9E2Y - chains 2 and 5 of the 14 polymer chains in the assembly; structure by electron microscopy, 3.20 A resolution.

Chain 2:
Name: DNA replication licensing factor MCM2
Organism: Saccharomyces cerevisiae W303
Notes: EC 3.6.4.12
Reference sequence: P29469 (MCM2_YEAST); residues 1-868 here = UniProt positions 1-868
Chain sequence (868 residues; row label = number of the first residue in the row):
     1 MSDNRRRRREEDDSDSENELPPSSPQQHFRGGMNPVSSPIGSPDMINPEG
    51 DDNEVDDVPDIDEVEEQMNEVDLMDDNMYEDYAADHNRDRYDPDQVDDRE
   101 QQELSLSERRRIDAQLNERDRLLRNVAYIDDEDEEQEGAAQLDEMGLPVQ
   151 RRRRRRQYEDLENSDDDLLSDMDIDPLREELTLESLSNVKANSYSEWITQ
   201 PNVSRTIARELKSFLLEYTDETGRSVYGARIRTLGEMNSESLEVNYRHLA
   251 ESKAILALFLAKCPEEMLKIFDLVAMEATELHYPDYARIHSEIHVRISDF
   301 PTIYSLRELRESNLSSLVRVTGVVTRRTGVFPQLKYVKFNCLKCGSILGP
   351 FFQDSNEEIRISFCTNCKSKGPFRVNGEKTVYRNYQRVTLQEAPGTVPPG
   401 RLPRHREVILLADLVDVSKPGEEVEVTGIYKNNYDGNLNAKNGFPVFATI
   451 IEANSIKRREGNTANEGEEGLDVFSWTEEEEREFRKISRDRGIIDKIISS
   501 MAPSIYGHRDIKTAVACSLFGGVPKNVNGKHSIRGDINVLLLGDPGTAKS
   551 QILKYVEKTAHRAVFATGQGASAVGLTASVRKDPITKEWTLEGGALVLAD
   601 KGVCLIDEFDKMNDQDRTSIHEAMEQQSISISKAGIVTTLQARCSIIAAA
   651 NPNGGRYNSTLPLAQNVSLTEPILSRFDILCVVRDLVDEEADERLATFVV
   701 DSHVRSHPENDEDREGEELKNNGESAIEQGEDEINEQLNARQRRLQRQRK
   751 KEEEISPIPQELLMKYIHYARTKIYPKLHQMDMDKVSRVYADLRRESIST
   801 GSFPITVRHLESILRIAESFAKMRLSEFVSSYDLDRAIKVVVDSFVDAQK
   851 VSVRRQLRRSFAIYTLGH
Unresolved in the structure: 1-173, 711-738, 866-868
Bound ions: Zn2+: Cys341, Cys364; Mg2+: Ser550 (together with ADP)
Ligand contacts:
  - ADP (adenosine-5'-diphosphate): Ser504, Ile505, Tyr506, Gly507, His508, Asp544, Pro545, Gly546, Thr547, Ala548, Lys549, Ser550, Gln551, Leu695, Val699
  - ATP (adenosine-5'-triphosphate): His531, Ile533, Glu625, Gln626, Ser675, Arg676, Val807, Arg808, Glu811, Arg815
Curated features (UniProtKB/Swiss-Prot):
  - zinc finger: Cys341 to Cys367 (C4-type)
  - motif: Ser675 to Asp678 (Arginine finger)
  - binding site (ATP): Gly543 to Ser550
  - modified residue (Phosphoserine): Ser14, Ser16, Ser23, Ser164, Ser170
  - natural variant: Glu392 (E392K: In allele MCM2-1)
  - mutagenesis: Cys364 (C364Y/F/S/H: Loss of activity), Cys367 (C367Y/F/S/H: Loss of activity), Lys549 (K549A: Reduces MCM2-7 complex helicase activity. Abolishes MCM2-7 complex helicase activity; when associated with MCM5 A-422. Reduces MCM2-7 complex helicase activity; when associated with MCM3 A-415), Arg676 (R676A: Loss of MCM2-7 complex helicase activity)

Chain 5:
Name: Minichromosome maintenance protein 5
Organism: Saccharomyces cerevisiae W303
Notes: EC 3.6.4.12
Reference sequence: P29496 (MCM5_YEAST); numbering as in UniProt (aligned over 1-775)
Chain sequence (775 residues; row label = number of the first residue in the row):
     1 MSFDRPEIYSAPVLQGESPNDDDNTEIIKSFKNFILEFRLDSQFIYRDQL
    51 RNNILVKNYSLTVNMEHLIGYNEDIYKKLSDEPSDIIPLFETAITQVAKR
   101 ISILSRAQSANNNDKDPENTSMDTDSLLLNSLPTFQLILNSNANQIPLRD
   151 LDSEHVSKIVRLSGIIISTSVLSSRATYLSIMCRNCRHTTSITINNFNSI
   201 TGNTVSLPRSCLSTIESESSMANESNIGDESTKKNCGPDPYIIIHESSKF
   251 IDQQFLKLQEIPELVPVGEMPRNLTMTCDRYLTNKVIPGTRVTIVGIYSI
   301 YNSKNGAGSGRSGGGNGGSGVAIRTPYIKILGIQSDVETSSIWNSVTMFT
   351 EEEEEEFLQLSRNPKLYEILTNSIAPSIFGNEDIKKAIVCLLMGGSKKIL
   401 PDGMRLRGDINVLLLGDPGTAKSQLLKFVEKVSPIAVYTSGKGSSAAGLT
   451 ASVQRDPMTREFYLEGGAMVLADGGVVCIDEFDKMRDEDRVAIHEAMEQQ
   501 TISIAKAGITTVLNSRTSVLAAANPIYGRYDDLKSPGDNIDFQTTILSRF
   551 DMIFIVKDDHNEERDISIANHVINIHTGNANAMQNQQEENGSEISIEKMK
   601 RYITYCRLKCAPRLSPQAAEKLSSNFVTIRKQLLINELESTERSSIPITI
   651 RQLEAIIRITESLAKLELSPIAQERHVDEAIRLFQASTMDAASQDPIGGL
   701 NQASGTSLSEIRRFEQELKRRLPIGWSTSYQTLRREFVDTHRFSQLALDK
   751 ALYALEKHETIQLRHQGQNIYRSGV
Unresolved in the structure: 1-21, 106-131, 200-204, 213-234, 304-320, 579-586, 695-775
Bound ions: Zn2+: Cys183, Cys186, Cys211, Cys236; Mg2+: Ser423 (together with ATP)
Ligand contacts:
  - ATP (adenosine-5'-triphosphate), molecule 1: Ser377, Ile378, Phe379, Asp417, Pro418, Gly419, Thr420, Ala421, Lys422, Ser423, Gln424, Glu481, Asn524, Val572
  - ATP, molecule 2: Leu406, Glu498, Gln499, Arg549, Ile650, Arg651, Glu654
Curated features (UniProtKB/Swiss-Prot):
  - motif: Ser548 to Asp551 (Arginine finger)
  - binding site (ATP): Gly416 to Ser423
  - mutagenesis: Lys422 (K422A: Loss of MCM2-7 complex helicase activity)

Interface between chain 2 and chain 5:
Residue-residue contacts (110):
  Arg327(2) - Glu269(5)  salt bridge
  Phe331(2) - Arg324(5)
  Phe331(2) - Thr325(5)
  Phe331(2) - Pro326(5)
  Pro332(2) - Ile300(5)  hydrophobic
  Pro332(2) - Arg324(5)
  Pro332(2) - Pro326(5)
  Gln333(2) - Ala322(5)
  Leu334(2) - Ala322(5)
  Leu334(2) - Arg324(5)
  Gln353(2) - Ala322(5)
  Glu358(2) - Val321(5)
  Glu358(2) - Ala322(5)
  Tyr382(2) - Ser153(5)  hydrogen bond (backbone-side chain)
  Tyr382(2) - Val156(5)  hydrophobic
  Tyr382(2) - Ile300(5)
  Arg383(2) - Ser153(5)
  Asn384(2) - Asp152(5)
  Asn384(2) - Ser153(5)
  Asp416(2) - Glu269(5)
  Asp416(2) - Arg272(5)  salt bridge
  Lys419(2) - Val267(5)
  Lys419(2) - Gly268(5)
  Lys419(2) - Glu269(5)  salt bridge
  Lys525(2) - His576(5)  hydrogen bond
  Val527(2) - Ser377(5)
  Val527(2) - Ile575(5)
  Gly529(2) - Lys431(5)  hydrogen bond (backbone-side chain)
  Lys530(2) - Glu593(5)  salt bridge
  Lys530(2) - Ile596(5)
  His531(2) - Ser377(5)
  His531(2) - Ile378(5)
  His531(2) - Gln424(5)  hydrogen bond
  Ser532(2) - Gln424(5)  hydrogen bond (backbone-side chain)
  Ile533(2) - Ile575(5)  hydrophobic
  Thr586(2) - Pro457(5)
  Trp589(2) - Gln454(5)
  Leu591(2) - Met270(5)  hydrophobic
  Gly593(2) - Met270(5)
  Val597(2) - Gly268(5)
  Asp600(2) - Val267(5)
  Asp600(2) - Gly268(5)  hydrogen bond (side chain-backbone)
  Lys601(2) - Val267(5)
  Gln615(2) - Lys442(5)
  Thr618(2) - Lys442(5)
  Thr618(2) - Lys484(5)
  His621(2) - Lys484(5)
  Glu622(2) - Tyr438(5)
  Glu622(2) - Ser440(5)
  Gln626(2) - Ser423(5)
  Gln626(2) - Lys427(5)
  Ser628(2) - Lys427(5)
  Ser630(2) - Tyr438(5)
  Ser630(2) - Ser440(5)
  Ser630(2) - Gly443(5)
  Ile631(2) - Gly443(5)
  Ser632(2) - Thr439(5)
  Ser632(2) - Gly443(5)  hydrogen bond (backbone-backbone)
  Ser632(2) - Ser444(5)
  Ser632(2) - Ser445(5)  hydrogen bond (backbone-backbone)
  Ser632(2) - Gly448(5)
  Lys633(2) - Ser445(5)
  Lys633(2) - Gly448(5)
  Ala634(2) - Gln454(5)  hydrogen bond (backbone-side chain)
  Gly635(2) - Ser452(5)
  Gly635(2) - Glu465(5)
  Val637(2) - Val437(5)  hydrophobic
  Val637(2) - Ala468(5)
  Thr638(2) - Gln259(5)
  Leu640(2) - Met270(5)  hydrophobic
  Leu640(2) - Pro271(5)
  Gln641(2) - Pro262(5)
  Gln641(2) - Val265(5)
  Arg643(2) - Val267(5)
  Thr670(2) - Tyr527(5)
  Thr670(2) - Gly528(5)
  Glu671(2) - Tyr527(5)
  Pro672(2) - Pro418(5)  hydrophobic
  Pro672(2) - Asn524(5)
  Pro672(2) - Gly528(5)
  Ser675(2) - Pro418(5)
  Arg676(2) - Glu481(5)  salt bridge
  Leu778(2) - Thr577(5)
  Met781(2) - Ile573(5)  hydrophobic
  Met783(2) - Asn570(5)  hydrogen bond
  Met783(2) - Ile573(5)  hydrophobic
  Met783(2) - Asn574(5)
  Val786(2) - Ile573(5)  hydrophobic
  Ser787(2) - Ile566(5)
  Ser787(2) - Ala569(5)
  Ser787(2) - Asn570(5)
  Arg788(2) - Glu562(5)  salt bridge
  Tyr790(2) - Asp565(5)
  Tyr790(2) - Ala569(5)  hydrophobic
  Arg794(2) - Asp558(5)  salt bridge
  Arg794(2) - Asp559(5)
  Arg794(2) - His560(5)  hydrogen bond (backbone-side chain)
  Arg794(2) - Asp565(5)  salt bridge
  Arg795(2) - Glu562(5)  salt bridge
  Ile798(2) - His560(5)
  Thr806(2) - Pro418(5)
  Val807(2) - Ile568(5)  hydrophobic
  Val807(2) - Val572(5)  hydrophobic
  Arg808(2) - Pro418(5)
  Arg808(2) - Gly419(5)
  Leu810(2) - Ala569(5)  hydrophobic
  Leu810(2) - Val572(5)  hydrophobic
  Glu811(2) - Val572(5)
  Glu811(2) - His576(5)  salt bridge
  Leu814(2) - His576(5)
Other interface residues (no listed pair), chain 2 (75 interface residues in all): Val330, Tyr385, Arg562, Ala573, Lys587, Glu592, Ser619, Thr639, Ala791, Ser797, Ile805
Other interface residues (no listed pair), chain 5 (73 interface residues in all): Arg149, Glu263, Pro266, Ile323, Phe428, Gly466, Gly467, Leu471, Asp480, Arg529, Ser595

Overview:
75 residues of chain 2 and 73 residues of chain 5 are in contact, with 11 hydrogen bonds and 10 salt bridges.
Polar contacts include Arg327(2)-Glu269(5), Asp416(2)-Arg272(5) and Lys419(2)-Glu269(5). One ATP molecule is
bound between chain 2 and chain 5. Ligands of chain 2: ADP.
Here chain 2 is DNA replication licensing factor MCM2 and chain 5 is Minichromosome maintenance protein 5,
both from Saccharomyces cerevisiae W303. Entry 9E2Y (Cryo-EM structure of yeast CMG helicase stalled at
G4-containing DNA template, state 3) was determined by electron microscopy (same publication as 9E2W, 9E2Z and
9E2X).
